Entry 2XXH (X-ray diffraction, 1.50 A resolution); this record covers chain B.

Chain B:
Name: Glutamate receptor 2
Source organism: Rattus norvegicus
Notes: fragment: ligand binding domain, residues 413-527, 653-796
UniProt: P19491 (GRIA2_RAT); the construct has insertions or renumbered stretches relative to UniProt, so the offset changes along the chain: 3-117 = UniProt 413-527; 120-263 = UniProt 653-796
Amino-acid sequence (263 residues; each row starts with the number of its first residue):
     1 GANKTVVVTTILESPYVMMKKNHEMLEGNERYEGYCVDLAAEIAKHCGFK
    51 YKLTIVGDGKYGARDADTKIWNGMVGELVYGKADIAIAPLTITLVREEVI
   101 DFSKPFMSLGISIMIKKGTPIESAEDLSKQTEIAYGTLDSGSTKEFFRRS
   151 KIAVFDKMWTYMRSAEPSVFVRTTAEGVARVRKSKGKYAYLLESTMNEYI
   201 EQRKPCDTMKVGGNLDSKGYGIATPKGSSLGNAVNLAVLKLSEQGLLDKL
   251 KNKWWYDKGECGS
Disordered / not traced: 1-2, 263
Construct notes: expression tag (1-2); linker (118-119); engineered mutation S242 (Asn775 in P19491)
Cystine bridges: C206-C261
Bound ions: Zn2+ site 1: H23, E30 (shared with 1 residue of chain C); Zn2+ site 2: E42, H46 (shared with 1 residue of chain A); Zn2+ site 3: E166 (together with sulfate ion) (shared with 2 residues of chain A)
Residues lining bound ligands:
  - 1NG (1-{4-[2-oxo-2-(1-pyrrolidinyl)ethyl]phenyl}-3-( trifluoromethyl)-4,5,6,7-tetrahydro-1H-indazole): I92, K104, P105, F106, M107, S108, S217, K218, G219, L239, S242, L247
  - glutamic acid (GLU): Y61, P89, L90, T91, R96, L138, G141, S142, T143, L192, E193, M196, Y220
UniProt features mapped onto this chain:
  - binding site (L-glutamate): P89, T91, R96, S142, T143, E193
  - site: R64 (Interaction with the cone snail toxin Con-ikot-ikot), I121 (Crucial to convey clamshell closure to channel opening), R148 (Interaction with the cone snail toxin Con-ikot-ikot), K240 (Interaction with the cone snail toxin Con-ikot-ikot)
  - glycosylation: N3 (N-linked (GlcNAc...) asparagine)
  - modified residue (Phosphoserine): S150, S184

In short:
Ligands of chain B: glutamic acid and compound 1NG. E42 and H46 coordinate Zn2+ site 2. H23 and E30 form the
Zn2+ site 1. From UniProt: 6 L-glutamate-binding residues.
Chain B is Glutamate receptor 2 (Rattus norvegicus); the structure, Crystal structure of
1-(4-(2-oxo-2-(1-pyrrolidinyl)ethyl)phenyl)-3-(trifluoromethyl)-4,5,6,7-tetrahydro-1H-indazole in complex with
the ligand binding domain of the Rat GluA2 receptor ..., was determined by X-ray diffraction, deposited
together with 2XX8, 2XX7, 2XX9 and 2XXI.
